Entry 5UH6 (X-ray diffraction, 3.84 A resolution); this record covers chains C and H of the 9 polymer chains in the assembly.

# Chain C
Protein: DNA-directed RNA polymerase subunit beta
Source organism: Mycobacterium tuberculosis (strain ATCC 25618 / H37Rv)
Notes: EC 2.7.7.6
UniProt: P9WGY9 (RPOB_MYCTU); residues 1-1178 here = UniProt positions 1-1178
Chain sequence (1178 residues; each row starts with the number of its first residue):
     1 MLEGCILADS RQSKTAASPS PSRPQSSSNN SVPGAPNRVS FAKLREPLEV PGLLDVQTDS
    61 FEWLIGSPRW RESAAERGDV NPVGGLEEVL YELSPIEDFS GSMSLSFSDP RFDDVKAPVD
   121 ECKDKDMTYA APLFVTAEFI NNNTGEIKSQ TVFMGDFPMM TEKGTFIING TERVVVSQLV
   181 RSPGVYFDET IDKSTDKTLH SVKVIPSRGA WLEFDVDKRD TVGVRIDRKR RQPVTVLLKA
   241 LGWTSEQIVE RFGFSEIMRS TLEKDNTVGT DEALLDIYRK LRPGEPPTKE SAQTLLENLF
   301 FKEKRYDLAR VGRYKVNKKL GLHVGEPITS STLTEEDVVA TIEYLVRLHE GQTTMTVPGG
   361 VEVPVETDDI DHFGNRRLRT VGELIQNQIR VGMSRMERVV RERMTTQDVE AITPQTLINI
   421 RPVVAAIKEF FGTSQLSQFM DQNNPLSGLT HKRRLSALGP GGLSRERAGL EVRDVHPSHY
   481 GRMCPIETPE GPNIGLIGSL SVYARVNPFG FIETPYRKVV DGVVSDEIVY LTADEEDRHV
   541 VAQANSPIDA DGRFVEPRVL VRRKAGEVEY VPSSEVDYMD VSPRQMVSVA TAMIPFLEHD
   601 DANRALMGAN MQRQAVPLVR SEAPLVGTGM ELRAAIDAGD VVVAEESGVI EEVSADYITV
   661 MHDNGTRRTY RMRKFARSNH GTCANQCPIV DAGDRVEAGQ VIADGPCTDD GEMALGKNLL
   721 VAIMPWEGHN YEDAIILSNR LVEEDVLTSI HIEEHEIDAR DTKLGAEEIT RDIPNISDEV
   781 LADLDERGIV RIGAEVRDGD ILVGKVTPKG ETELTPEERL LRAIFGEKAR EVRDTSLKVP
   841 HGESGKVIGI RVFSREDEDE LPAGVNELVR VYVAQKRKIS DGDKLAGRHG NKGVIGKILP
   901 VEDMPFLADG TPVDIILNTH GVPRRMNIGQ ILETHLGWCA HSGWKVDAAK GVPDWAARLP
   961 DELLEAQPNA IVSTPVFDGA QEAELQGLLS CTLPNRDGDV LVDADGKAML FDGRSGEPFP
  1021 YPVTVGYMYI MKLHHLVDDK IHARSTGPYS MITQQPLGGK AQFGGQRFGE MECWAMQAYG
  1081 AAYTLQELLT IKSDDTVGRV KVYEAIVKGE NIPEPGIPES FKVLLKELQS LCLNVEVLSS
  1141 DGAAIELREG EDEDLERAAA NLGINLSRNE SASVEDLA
Not modelled in the structure: 1-27, 1154-1178
Residues lining bound ligands: rifampicin (RFP): Arg173, Ser434, Gln435, Leu436, Ser437, Gln438, Phe439, Asp441, His451, Arg454, Ser456, Leu458, Arg465, Pro489, Asn493, Ile497, Asn610, Arg613, His680
Curated features (UniProtKB/Swiss-Prot):
  - natural variant: Val423 (V423A: In strain: vr1), Leu436 (L436P: In strain: vr2), Ser437 (S437T: In strain: vr3), Gln438 to Asp441 (sequence variant, change not given here; In strain: RJ49), Gln438 (Q438L: In strain: vr4), Phe439 (F439V: In strain: RJ37), Met440 to Asn443 (deletion: In strain: RJ55), Asp441 (D441V: In strain: vr3), Leu449 to Lys452 (sequence variant, change not given here; In strain: RJ48), His451 (H451D: In strain: vr5; H451L: In strain: SP28; H451N: In strain: vr6; H451P: In strain: vr8; H451Q: In strain: vr1; H451R: In strain: vr7), Ser456 (S456L: In strain: vr11 and RJ37; S456Q: In strain: vr9; S456W: In strain: vr10), Leu458 (L458P: In strain: vr12 and SP22)
  - mutagenesis: Glu138 (E138R: Weakens interaction with TRCF and CarD), Ile147 (I147A: Weakens interaction with TRCF and CarD), Lys148 (K148A: Does not affect association with TRCF, but weakens interaction with CarD), Ser149 (S149A: Does not affect association with TRCF, but weakens interaction with CarD)

# Chain H
Molecule: 23-nt DNA strand
Sequence (23 nucleotides; numbered 1 to 23; the number before each row is that of its first residue):
     1 TATAATGGGA GCTGTCACGG ATG

# Interface between chain C and chain H
Residue-residue contacts - 15 pairs, chain C then chain H:
  Arg181(C) with DG14(H), sugar contact
  Trp211(C) with DT13(H), hydrogen bond to the base; DG14(H), phosphate contact
  Arg282(C) with DG11(H), base contact
  Arg305(C) with DA10(H), base contact; DG11(H), hydrogen bond to the base
  Ile370(C) with DG14(H), base contact
  Asp371(C) with DG14(H), hydrogen bond to the base
  Arg376(C) with DG14(H), hydrogen bond to the base
  Arg398(C) with DG9(H), salt bridge to the phosphate; DA10(H), phosphate contact
  Leu463(C) with DG14(H), base contact
  Glu466(C) with DT15(H), base contact
  Arg467(C) with DT15(H), salt bridge to the phosphate
  Val472(C) with DG14(H), base contact
Also at the interface, not in a pair above, chain C (17 interface residues in all): Ser207, Arg208, Gly209, Gly461, Glu471
Also at the interface, not in a pair above, chain H (8 interface residues in all): DC12, DC16

# Overview
17 residues of chain C face 8 of chain H across their interface, with 4 hydrogen bonds and 2 salt bridges.
Polar contacts include Trp211(C)-DT13(H), Arg305(C)-DG11(H) and Asp371(C)-DG14(H). Ligands of chain C:
rifampicin. UniProt lists 4 mutagenesis sites on chain C.
Chain C is DNA-directed RNA polymerase subunit beta (Mycobacterium tuberculosis (strain ATCC 25618 / H37Rv))
and chain H is a 23-nt DNA strand; the structure, Crystal structure of Mycobacterium tuberculosis
transcription initiation complex containing 2ntRNA in complex with Rifampin, was determined by X-ray
diffraction, deposited together with 5UH5, 5UH8, 5UH9, 5UHA, 5UHB, 5UHC and 4 further entries.
